Entry 4NRZ (X-ray diffraction, 2.42 A resolution); this record covers chains H and L.

# Chain H
Molecule: M66.6 heavy chain
Source organism: Homo sapiens
Notes: fragment: Fab Heavy Chain
Amino-acid sequence (234 residues; row label = number of the first residue in the row; a row labelled like 82A-82C holds insertion residues (82A, then the next letters in order)):
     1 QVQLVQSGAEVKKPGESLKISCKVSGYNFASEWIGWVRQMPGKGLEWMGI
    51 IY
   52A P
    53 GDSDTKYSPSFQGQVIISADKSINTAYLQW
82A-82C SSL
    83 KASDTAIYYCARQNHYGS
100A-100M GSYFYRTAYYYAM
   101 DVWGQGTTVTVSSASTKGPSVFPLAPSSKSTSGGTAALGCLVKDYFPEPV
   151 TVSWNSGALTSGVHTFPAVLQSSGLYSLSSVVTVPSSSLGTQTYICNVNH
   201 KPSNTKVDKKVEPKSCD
Disordered / not traced: 129-133, 215-217
Disulfide bonds: Cys22-Cys92, Cys140-Cys196
Metal / ion sites: Zn2+ site 1: Glu32, His97; Zn2+ site 2: His164 (shared with Asn137(L), Asn138(L) of chain L)

# Chain L
Molecule: M66.6 light chain
Source organism: Homo sapiens
Notes: fragment: Fab Light Chain
Amino-acid sequence (213 residues; numbered 1 to 213; the number before each row is that of its first residue):
     1 DIQLTQSPSSLSASLGDKVTITCRASQHIKKYLNWYQQKPGKAPKLLIYG
    51 ALNLQSGVPSRFSGRGSGTDFTLTISSLQPEDFATYYCQQSYSTPFTFGP
   101 GTKVDIKRTVAAPSVFIFPPSDEQLKSGTASVVCLLNNFYPREAKVQWKV
   151 DNALQSGNSQESVTEQDSKDSTYSLSSTLTLSKADYEKHKVYACEVTHQG
   201 LSSPVTKSFNRGE
Disulfide bonds: Cys134-Cys194
Metal / ion sites: Zn2+ site 1 near His28 (its only coordinating residue here); Zn2+ site 2: Asn137, Asn138 (shared with His164(H) of chain H); Zn2+ site 3 near Asp185 (its only coordinating residue here)

# How chain H and chain L interact
Pairs across the interface (61; chain H residue first):
  Gln39(H) with Gln38(L), hydrogen bond; Tyr87(L)
  Gly44(H) with Tyr87(L)
  Leu45(H) with Tyr87(L), hydrophobic; Phe98(L), hydrophobic
  Trp47(H) with Gln89(L); Pro95(L), hydrophobic; Phe96(L); Phe98(L)
  Lys58(H) with Thr94(L)
  Ser60(H) with Pro95(L)
  Tyr91(H) with Lys42(L); Ala43(L), hydrophobic
  Gln95(H) with Phe96(L)
  Tyr98(H) with Tyr49(L), hydrophobic; Gln55(L), hydrogen bond
  Arg100F(H) with Tyr32(L), hydrogen bond (backbone-side chain)
  Thr100G(H) with Tyr32(L)
  Tyr100I(H) with Tyr32(L)
  Tyr100J(H) with Lys31(L); Tyr32(L), hydrophobic; Gly50(L)
  Tyr100K(H) with Asn34(L), hydrogen bond (backbone-side chain); Ser91(L)
  Ala100L(H) with Asn34(L); Tyr36(L); Leu46(L), hydrophobic
  Met100M(H) with Tyr36(L), hydrogen bond (backbone-side chain); Leu46(L)
  Asp101(H) with Leu46(L)
  Trp103(H) with Tyr36(L), hydrophobic; Ala43(L), hydrophobic; Pro44(L), hydrophobic
  Gly104(H) with Ala43(L)
  Val121(H) with Glu123(L)
  Phe122(H) with Ser121(L); Gln124(L)
  Pro123(H) with Ser121(L)
  Leu124(H) with Phe118(L)
  Ala125(H) with Phe118(L)
  Ala137(H) with Phe116(L), hydrophobic; Phe118(L)
  Leu141(H) with Ser131(L)
  Lys143(H) with Gln124(L); Thr129(L); Ser131(L)
  His164(H) with Asn137(L), hydrogen bond; Asn138(L), hydrogen bond; Ser174(L), hydrogen bond
  Phe166(H) with Leu135(L), hydrophobic; Ser162(L); Thr164(L); Ser174(L); Leu175(L); Ser176(L)
  Pro167(H) with Ser162(L), hydrogen bond (backbone-side chain); Val163(L)
  Val169(H) with Gln160(L)
  Leu170(H) with Gln160(L)
  Val181(H) with Leu135(L), hydrophobic
  Lys209(H) with Glu123(L), salt bridge
Interface residues without a listed pair, chain H (46 interface residues in all): Val37, Lys43, Glu46, Pro61, Ala100H, Pro126, Thr135, Ala136, Leu138, Thr165, Gln171, Thr183
Interface residues without a listed pair, chain L (40 interface residues in all): Asn53, Ser127, Val133, Asp167

# Overview
46 residues of chain H and 40 residues of chain L are in contact, with 9 hydrogen bonds and 1 salt bridge.
Among the polar pairs are Lys209(H)-Glu123(L), Gln39(H)-Gln38(L) and Tyr98(H)-Gln55(L). Glu32(H) and His97(H)
form the Zn2+ site 1.
Here chain H is M66.6 heavy chain and chain L is M66.6 light chain, both from Homo sapiens. Entry 4NRZ
(Crystal Structure of HIV-1 Neutralizing Antibody m66.6) was determined by X-ray diffraction, deposited
together with 4NRX and 4NRY.
